PDB entry 1K9M | X-ray diffraction, 3.00 A resolution | chains A and S of the 30 polymer chains in the assembly

# Chain A
Molecule: 23S RRNA
Organism: Haloarcula marismortui
Sequence (2922 nucleotides; numbered 2 to 2923; the number before each row is that of its first residue):
     2 UUGGCUACUAUGCCAGCUGGUGGAUUGCUCGGCUCAGGCGCUGAUGAAGG
    52 ACGUGCCAAGCUGCGAUAAGCCAUGGGGAGCCGCACGGAGGCGAAGAACC
   102 AUGGAUUUCCGAAUGAGAAUCUCUCUAACAAUUGCUUCGCGCAAUGAGGA
   152 ACCCCGAGAACUGAAACAUCUCAGUAUCGGGAGGAACAGAAAACGCAAUG
   202 UGAUGUCGUUAGUAACCGCGAGUGAACGCGAUACAGCCCAAACCGAAGCC
   252 CUCACGGGCAAUGUGGUGUCAGGGCUACCUCUCAUCAGCCGACCGUCUCG
   302 ACGAAGUCUCUUGGAACAGAGCGUGAUACAGGGUGACAACCCCGUACUCG
   352 AGACCAGUACGACGUGCGGUAGUGCCAGAGUAGCGGGGGUUGGAUAUCCC
   402 UCGCGAAUAACGCAGGCAUCGACUGCGAAGGCUAAACACAACCUGAGACC
   452 GAUAGUGAACAAGUAGUGUGAACGAACGCUGCAAAGUACCCUCAGAAGGG
   502 AGGCGAAAUAGAGCAUGAAAUCAGUUGGCGAUCGAGCGACAGGGCAUACA
   552 AGGUCCCUCGACGAAUGACCGACGCGCGAGCGUCCAGUAAGACUCACGGG
   602 AAGCCGAUGUUCUGUCGUACGUUUUGAAAAACGAGCCAGGGAGUGUGUCU
   652 GCAUGGCAAGUCUAACCGGAGUAUCCGGGGAGGCACAGGGAAACCGACAU
   702 GGCCGCAGGGCUUUGCCCGAGGGCCGCCGUCUUCAAGGGCGGGGAGCCAU
   752 GUGGACACGACCCGAAUCCGGACGAUCUACGCAUGGACAAGAUGAAGCGU
   802 GCCGAAAGGCACGUGGAAGUCUGUUAGAGUUGGUGUCCUACAAUACCCUC
   852 UCGUGAUCUAUGUGUAGGGGUGAAAGGCCCAUCGAGUCCGGCAACAGCUG
   902 GUUCCAAUCGAAACAUGUCGAAGCAUGACCUCCGCCGAGGUAGUCUGUGA
   952 GGUAGAGCGACCGAUUGGUGUGUCCGCCUCCGAGAGGAGUCGGCACACCU
  1002 GUCAAACUCCAAACUUACAGACGCCGUUUGACGCGGGGAUUCCGGUGCGC
  1052 GGGGUAAGCCUGUGUACCAGGAGGGGAACAACCCAGAGAUAGGUUAAGGU
  1102 CCCCAAGUGUGGAUUAAGUGUAAUCCUCUGAAGGUGGUCUCGAGCCCUAG
  1152 ACAGCCGGGAGGUGAGCUUAGAAGCAGCUACCCUCUAAGAAAAGCGUAAC
  1202 AGCUUACCGGCCGAGGUUUGAGGCGCCCAAAAUGAUCGGGACUCAAAUCC
  1252 ACCACCGAGACCUGUCCGUACCACUCAUACUGGUAAUCGAGUAGAUUGGC
  1302 GCUCUAAUUGGAUGGAAGUAGGGGUGAAAACUCCUAUGGACCGAUUAGUG
  1352 ACGAAAAUCCUGGCCAUAGUAGCAGCGAUAGUCGGGUGAGAACCCCGACG
  1402 GCCUAAUGGAUAAGGGUUCCUCAGCACUGCUGAUCAGCUGAGGGUUAGCC
  1452 GGUCCUAAGUCAUACCGCAACUCGACUAUGACGAAAUGGGAAACGGGUUA
  1502 AUAUUCCCGUGCCACUAUGCAGUGAAAGUUGACGCCCUGGGGUCGAUCAC
  1552 GCUGGGCAUUCGCCCAGUCGAACCGUCCAACUCCGUGGAAGCCGUAAUGG
  1602 CAGGAAGCGGACGAACGGCGGCAUAGGGAAACGUGAUUCAACCUGGGGCC
  1652 CAUGAAAAGACGAGCAUAGUGUCCGUACCGAGAACCGACACAGGUGUCCA
  1702 UGGCGGCGAAAGCCAAGGCCUGUCGGGAGCAACCAACGUUAGGGAAUUCG
  1752 GCAAGUUAGUCCCGUACCUUCGGAAGAAGGGAUGCCUGCUCCGGAACGGA
  1802 GCAGGUCGCAGUGACUCGGAAGCUCGGACUGUCUAGUAACAACAUAGGUG
  1852 ACCGCAAAUCCGCAAGGACUCGUACGGUCACUGAAUCCUGCCCAGUGCAG
  1902 GUAUCUGAACACCUCGUACAAGAGGACGAAGGACCUGUCAACGGCGGGGG
  1952 UAACUAUGACCCUCUUAAGGUAGCGUAGUACCUUGCCGCAUCAGUAGCGG
  2002 CUUGCAUGAAUGGAUUAACCAGAGCUUCACUGUCCCAACGUUGGGCCCGG
  2052 UGAACUGUACAUUCCAGUGCGGAGUCUGGAGACACCCAGGGGGAAGCGAA
  2102 GACCCUAUGGAGCUUUACUGCAGGCUGUCGCUGAGACGUGGUCGCCGAUG
  2152 UGCAGCAUAGGUAGGAGACACUACACAGGUACCCGCGCUAGCGGGCCACC
  2202 GAGUCAACAGUGAAAUACUACCCGUCGGUGACUGCGACUCUCACUCCGGG
  2252 AGGAGGACACCGAUAGCCGGGCAGUUUGACUGGGGCGGUACGCGCUCGAA
  2302 AAGAUAUCGAGCGCGCCCUAUGGCUAUCUCAGCCGGGACAGAGACCCGGC
  2352 GAAGAGUGCAAGAGCAAAAGAUAGCUUGACAGUGUUCUUCCCAACGAGGA
  2402 ACGCUGACGCGAAAGCGUGGUCUAGCGAACCAAUUAGCCUGCUUGAUGCG
  2452 GGCAAUUGAUGACAGAAAAGCUACCCUAGGGAUAACAGAGUCGUCACUCG
  2502 CAAGAGCACAUAUCGACCGAGUGGCUUGCUACCUCGAUGUCGGUUCCCUC
  2552 CAUCCUGCCCGUGCAGAAGCGGGCAAGGGUGAGGUUGUUCGCCUAUUAAA
  2602 GGAGGUCGUGAGCUGGGUUUAGACCGUCGUGAGACAGGUCGGCUGCUAUC
  2652 UACUGGGUGUGUAAUGGUGUCUGACAAGAACGACCGUAUAGUACGAGAGG
  2702 AACUACGGUUGGUGGCCACUGGUGUACCGGUUGUUCGAGAGAGCACGUGC
  2752 CGGGUAGCCACGCCACACGGGGUAAGAGCUGAACGCAUCUAAGCUCGAAA
  2802 CCCACUUGGAAAAGAGACACCGCCGAGGUCCCGCGUACAAGACGCGGUCG
  2852 AUAGACUCGGGGUGUGCGCGUCGAGGUAACGAGACGUUAAGCCCACGAGC
  2902 ACUAACAGACCAAAGCCAUCAU
Not modelled in the structure: 2-9, 126-127, 715, 971-998, 1560, 1952-1963, 2137-2236, 2339-2343, 2665-2666, 2915-2923
Construct notes: conflict C560 (U3155 in 3377779)
Glycans and other covalent adducts: tylosin (TYK) linked to A2103

# Chain S
Name: Ribosomal protein L22
Organism: Haloarcula marismortui
Reference sequence: P10970 (RL22_HALMA); numbering as in UniProt (aligned over 1-154)
Sequence (154 residues; numbered 1 to 154; the number before each row is that of its first residue):
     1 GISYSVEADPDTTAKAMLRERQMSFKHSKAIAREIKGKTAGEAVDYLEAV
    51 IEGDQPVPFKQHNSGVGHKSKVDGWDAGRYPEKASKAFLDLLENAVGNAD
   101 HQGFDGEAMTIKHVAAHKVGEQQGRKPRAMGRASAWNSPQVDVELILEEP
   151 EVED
Not modelled in the structure: 151-154

# How chain A and chain S interact
Residue-residue contacts (136):
  A11(A) - Lys60(S)  hydrogen bond to the phosphate
  A11(A) - Gly74(S)  sugar contact
  A11(A) - Trp75(S)  sugar contact
  U12(A) - Lys60(S)  salt bridge to the phosphate
  U12(A) - Trp75(S)  sugar contact
  G13(A) - Gln61(S)  phosphate contact
  U19(A) - Ser5(S)  hydrogen bond to the sugar
  G20(A) - Ile2(S)  sugar contact
  G20(A) - Ser3(S)  hydrogen bond to the sugar
  G20(A) - Ser5(S)  sugar contact
  G20(A) - His117(S)  base contact
  G21(A) - Gly1(S)  sugar contact
  G21(A) - Ile2(S)  sugar contact
  G21(A) - Ser3(S)  hydrogen bond to the phosphate
  G21(A) - Lys118(S)  sugar contact
  U22(A) - Gly1(S)  hydrogen bond to the phosphate
  U22(A) - Val119(S)  sugar contact
  C492(A) - His101(S)  hydrogen bond to the sugar
  U493(A) - Asn94(S)  base contact
  C494(A) - Glu93(S)  sugar contact
  G499(A) - Arg19(S)  phosphate contact
  G499(A) - Asn94(S)  hydrogen bond to the base
  G500(A) - Tyr4(S)  phosphate contact
  G500(A) - Ala16(S)  sugar contact
  G500(A) - Met17(S)  sugar contact
  G500(A) - Arg19(S)  salt bridge to the phosphate
  G500(A) - Asn94(S)  hydrogen bond to the sugar
  G500(A) - Asn98(S)  base contact
  G501(A) - Tyr4(S)  hydrogen bond to the phosphate
  G501(A) - Lys15(S)  sugar contact
  G501(A) - Met17(S)  phosphate contact
  G501(A) - Asn98(S)  sugar contact
  G501(A) - Gln102(S)  hydrogen bond to the sugar
  U510(A) - Ser3(S)  base contact
  C523(A) - Phe25(S)  sugar contact
  C523(A) - Lys29(S)  hydrogen bond to the phosphate
  A524(A) - Phe25(S)  sugar contact
  A524(A) - Lys29(S)  salt bridge to the phosphate
  A524(A) - Gln61(S)  phosphate contact
  A524(A) - Ala115(S)  sugar contact
  A524(A) - Ala116(S)  hydrogen bond to the sugar
  A524(A) - His117(S)  hydrogen bond to the base
  G525(A) - Arg33(S)  salt bridge to the phosphate
  G525(A) - Lys36(S)  phosphate contact
  G525(A) - His113(S)  hydrogen bond to the sugar
  G525(A) - Ala115(S)  sugar contact
  U526(A) - Lys36(S)  salt bridge to the phosphate
  U840(A) - Arg128(S)  hydrogen bond to the sugar
  U840(A) - Ala129(S)  phosphate contact
  U840(A) - Met130(S)  sugar contact
  U840(A) - Arg132(S)  hydrogen bond to the sugar
  A841(A) - Arg128(S)  salt bridge to the phosphate
  A841(A) - Ala129(S)  hydrogen bond to the phosphate
  A841(A) - Met130(S)  base contact
  A843(A) - Arg128(S)  phosphate contact
  A843(A) - Ala129(S)  phosphate contact
  A844(A) - Ala129(S)  phosphate contact
  A844(A) - Met130(S)  hydrogen bond to the phosphate
  A844(A) - Gly131(S)  phosphate contact
  A1369(A) - Lys26(S)  hydrogen bond to the sugar
  A1369(A) - Ser64(S)  hydrogen bond to the phosphate
  G1370(A) - Ser24(S)  hydrogen bond to the base
  G1370(A) - Lys26(S)  salt bridge to the phosphate
  G1370(A) - His27(S)  base contact
  G1370(A) - His62(S)  salt bridge to the phosphate
  G1370(A) - Asn63(S)  phosphate contact
  G1370(A) - Ser64(S)  hydrogen bond to the phosphate
  G1370(A) - Arg79(S)  sugar contact
  G1370(A) - Pro139(S)  base contact
  U1371(A) - Arg79(S)  salt bridge to the phosphate
  A1372(A) - Trp136(S)  base contact
  G1373(A) - Trp136(S)  base contact
  C1428(A) - Gln22(S)  hydrogen bond to the phosphate
  C1428(A) - Gln122(S)  hydrogen bond to the phosphate
  U1429(A) - Gln122(S)  phosphate contact
  C1431(A) - Lys126(S)  hydrogen bond to the base
  A1689(A) - Pro127(S)  base contact
  A1689(A) - Arg128(S)  hydrogen bond to the base
  A1689(A) - Gly131(S)  base contact
  A1689(A) - Arg132(S)  hydrogen bond to the base
  A1689(A) - Ala133(S)  base contact
  C1690(A) - Pro127(S)  base contact
  C2048(A) - Gly65(S)  phosphate contact
  C2048(A) - Lys69(S)  hydrogen bond to the phosphate
  C2049(A) - Lys69(S)  salt bridge to the phosphate
  C2049(A) - Gly78(S)  phosphate contact
  C2049(A) - Arg79(S)  salt bridge to the phosphate
  C2049(A) - Tyr80(S)  phosphate contact
  G2050(A) - Arg79(S)  salt bridge to the phosphate
  G2050(A) - Tyr80(S)  hydrogen bond to the phosphate
  G2050(A) - Pro81(S)  phosphate contact
  G2050(A) - Glu82(S)  phosphate contact
  G2051(A) - His27(S)  phosphate contact
  G2051(A) - Pro81(S)  phosphate contact
  G2051(A) - Glu82(S)  hydrogen bond to the phosphate
  G2051(A) - Lys83(S)  hydrogen bond to the phosphate
  U2052(A) - Lys83(S)  salt bridge to the phosphate
  G2053(A) - Trp136(S)  sugar contact
  G2053(A) - Asn137(S)  hydrogen bond to the phosphate
  G2053(A) - Ser138(S)  hydrogen bond to the phosphate
  A2054(A) - Arg128(S)  hydrogen bond to the base
  A2054(A) - Ser134(S)  hydrogen bond to the sugar
  A2054(A) - Ala135(S)  hydrogen bond to the sugar
  A2054(A) - Trp136(S)  phosphate contact
  A2054(A) - Asn137(S)  hydrogen bond to the phosphate
  A2055(A) - Arg128(S)  sugar contact
  A2055(A) - Arg132(S)  hydrogen bond to the phosphate
  A2055(A) - Ser134(S)  sugar contact
  C2086(A) - Trp75(S)  sugar contact
  C2087(A) - Asn63(S)  phosphate contact
  C2087(A) - His68(S)  hydrogen bond to the sugar
  C2087(A) - Asp76(S)  sugar contact
  C2088(A) - Asn63(S)  phosphate contact
  C2088(A) - Ser64(S)  phosphate contact
  C2088(A) - Gly65(S)  hydrogen bond to the phosphate
  C2088(A) - Val66(S)  sugar contact
  C2088(A) - His68(S)  sugar contact
  A2089(A) - Gly65(S)  phosphate contact
  U2648(A) - Arg128(S)  base contact
  G2657(A) - His68(S)  base contact
  G2658(A) - His68(S)  hydrogen bond to the sugar
  G2658(A) - Asp76(S)  hydrogen bond to the base
  U2659(A) - Trp75(S)  hydrogen bond to the sugar
  U2659(A) - Asp76(S)  hydrogen bond to the sugar
  G2660(A) - Val72(S)  phosphate contact
  G2660(A) - Asp73(S)  phosphate contact
  G2660(A) - Gly74(S)  hydrogen bond to the phosphate
  G2660(A) - Trp75(S)  phosphate contact
  C2831(A) - Ser70(S)  phosphate contact
  C2831(A) - Lys71(S)  phosphate contact
  C2832(A) - Lys71(S)  salt bridge to the phosphate
  A2841(A) - Gly67(S)  sugar contact
  A2841(A) - His68(S)  hydrogen bond to the sugar
  G2842(A) - His68(S)  sugar contact
  G2842(A) - Ser70(S)  phosphate contact
  A2843(A) - Ser70(S)  phosphate contact
Interface residues without a listed pair, chain A (58 interface residues in all): A502, C839, A1427, C2056
Interface residues without a listed pair, chain S (68 interface residues in all): Val6, Leu18

# Overview
58 residues of chain A face 68 of chain S across their interface; the contacts include 46 hydrogen bonds and
14 salt bridges. Polar contacts include G499(A)-Asn94(S), A524(A)-His117(S) and G1370(A)-Ser24(S).
Chain A is 23S RRNA and chain S is Ribosomal protein L22, both from Haloarcula marismortui; the structure,
Co-crystal structure of tylosin bound to the 50S ribosomal subunit of Haloarcula marismortui, was determined
by X-ray diffraction together with 1K8A, 1KD1 and 1M1K from the same study.
